3HZA - chain A; structure by X-ray diffraction, 1.20 A resolution.

== Chain A ==
Molecule: Deoxyuridine 5'-triphosphate nucleotidohydrolase
From: Mycobacterium tuberculosis
Notes: EC 3.6.1.23
UniProtKB: P0A552 (DUT_MYCTU); residues 1-154 here = UniProt positions 1-154
Amino-acid sequence (174 residues; numbered -19 to 154; the number before each row is that of its first residue; numbers below 1 keep their minus sign (Met-19 is residue -19)):
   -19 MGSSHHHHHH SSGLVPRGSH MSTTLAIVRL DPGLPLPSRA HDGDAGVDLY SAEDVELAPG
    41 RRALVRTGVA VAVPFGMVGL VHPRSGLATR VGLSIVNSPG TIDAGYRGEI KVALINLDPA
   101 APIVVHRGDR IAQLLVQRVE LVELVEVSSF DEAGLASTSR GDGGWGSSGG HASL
Unresolved in the structure: -19 to -8
Sequence notes: expression tag (-19 to 0); engineered mutation Trp145 (His in P0A552)
Ligand contacts: DUP (2'-deoxyuridine 5'-alpha,beta-imido-triphosphate): Ala20, Val61, Pro63, Arg64, Ser65, Gly66, Asn77, Gly80, Thr81, Ile82, Asp83, Tyr86, Glu89, Ile90, Lys91, Gln113, Arg140, Gly143, Gly144, Trp145, Gly146, Ser147, Ser148, Gly149
What the authors report for this chain:
  - catalytic residues: Asp83 (citing earlier work)

== Overview ==
Ligands of chain A: compound DUP. The paper reports the catalytic residue Asp83.
Chain A is Deoxyuridine 5'-triphosphate nucleotidohydrolase (Mycobacterium tuberculosis); the structure,
Crystal structure of dUTPase H145W mutant, was determined by X-ray diffraction together with 3LOJ from the
same study.
